PDB entry 6MCO | X-ray diffraction, 3.53 A resolution | chains H and L of the 6 polymer chains in the assembly

Chain H:
Protein: PGT124 Fab heavy chain
Source organism: Homo sapiens
Notes: antibody fragment or engineered binder
Chain sequence (236 residues; row label = number of the first residue in the row; a row labelled like 82A-82C holds insertion residues (82A, then the next letters in order)):
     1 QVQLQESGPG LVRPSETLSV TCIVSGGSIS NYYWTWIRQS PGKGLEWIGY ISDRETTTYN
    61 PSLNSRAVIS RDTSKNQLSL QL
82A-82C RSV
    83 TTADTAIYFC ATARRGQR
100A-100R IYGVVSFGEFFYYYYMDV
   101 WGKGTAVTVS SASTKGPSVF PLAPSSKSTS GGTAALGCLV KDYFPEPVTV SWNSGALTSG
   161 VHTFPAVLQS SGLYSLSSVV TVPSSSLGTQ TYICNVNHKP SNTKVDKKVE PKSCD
Disordered / not traced: 127, 212-215
Disulfides: Cys22-Cys92, Cys138-Cys194

Chain L:
Protein: PGT124 Fab light chain
Source organism: Homo sapiens
Notes: antibody fragment or engineered binder
Chain sequence (214 residues; numbered 6 to 213 plus 6 insertion-coded residues; the number before each row is that of its first residue; a row labelled like 67A-67C holds insertion residues (67A, then the next letters in order)):
     6 SYVSPLSVAL GETARISCGR QALGSRAVQW YQHKPGQAPI LLIYNNQDRP SGIPERFSGT
    66 PD
67A-67C INF
    68 GTTATLTISG VEVGDEADYY CHMWDSRS
95A-95C GFS
    96 WSFGGATRLT VLSQPKAAPS VTLFPPSSEE LQANKATLVC LISDFYPGAV TVAWKADSSP
   156 VKAGVETTTP SKQSNNKYAA SSYLSLTPEQ WKSHKSYSCQ VTHEGSTVEK TVAPTECS
Disordered / not traced: 211-213
Disulfides: Cys23-Cys88, Cys135-Cys194

Chain H / chain L interface:
Contacting residue pairs - 77 pairs, chain H then chain L:
  Gln39(H) - His38(L)  hydrogen bond
  Gly42(H) - Tyr7(L)
  Lys43(H) - Tyr7(L)
  Gly44(H) - Tyr87(L)
  Leu45(H) - His38(L)
  Leu45(H) - Pro44(L)  hydrophobic
  Leu45(H) - Tyr87(L)  hydrogen bond (backbone-side chain)
  Trp47(H) - Trp91(L)  hydrophobic
  Trp47(H) - Phe95B(L)  hydrophobic
  Trp47(H) - Trp96(L)
  Trp47(H) - Phe98(L)  hydrophobic
  Tyr50(H) - Phe95B(L)  hydrophobic
  Tyr50(H) - Trp96(L)  hydrophobic
  Thr58(H) - Trp96(L)
  Tyr59(H) - Trp96(L)
  Asn60(H) - Trp96(L)
  Pro61(H) - Trp96(L)
  Ile89(H) - Gly41(L)
  Phe91(H) - Gln42(L)
  Phe91(H) - Ala43(L)  hydrophobic
  Phe91(H) - Pro44(L)
  Arg100(H) - Ser30(L)
  Arg100(H) - Arg31(L)
  Arg100(H) - Asp67(L)  salt bridge
  Tyr100B(H) - Ser30(L)
  Tyr100B(H) - Ser93(L)
  Phe100K(H) - Ser30(L)
  Phe100K(H) - Trp91(L)
  Phe100K(H) - Asp92(L)
  Phe100K(H) - Ser93(L)
  Tyr100L(H) - Trp91(L)
  Tyr100M(H) - Ala32(L)  hydrophobic
  Tyr100M(H) - Gln34(L)
  Tyr100M(H) - Asn50(L)
  Tyr100M(H) - Trp91(L)  hydrophobic
  Tyr100N(H) - Phe95B(L)  hydrophobic
  Tyr100O(H) - Gln34(L)
  Tyr100O(H) - Tyr36(L)
  Tyr100O(H) - Leu46(L)  hydrophobic
  Tyr100O(H) - Tyr49(L)  hydrophobic
  Met100P(H) - Tyr36(L)  hydrogen bond (backbone-side chain)
  Met100P(H) - Leu46(L)
  Trp101(H) - Tyr36(L)  hydrophobic
  Trp101(H) - Pro44(L)
  Gly102(H) - Ala43(L)
  Phe120(H) - Ser122(L)
  Phe120(H) - Glu125(L)
  Leu122(H) - Phe119(L)  hydrophobic
  Ala123(H) - Phe119(L)
  Leu139(H) - Val134(L)  hydrophobic
  Lys141(H) - Glu125(L)  salt bridge
  Lys141(H) - Thr132(L)
  His162(H) - Ser138(L)  hydrogen bond
  His162(H) - Asp139(L)
  His162(H) - Gln168(L)  hydrogen bond
  His162(H) - Ala174(L)
  Phe164(H) - Leu136(L)  hydrophobic
  Phe164(H) - Ile137(L)
  Phe164(H) - Ser138(L)
  Phe164(H) - Ala174(L)  hydrophobic
  Phe164(H) - Ala175(L)
  Pro165(H) - Ser166(L)
  Pro165(H) - Ala174(L)
  Pro165(H) - Ser176(L)
  Ala166(H) - Thr163(L)
  Val167(H) - Glu161(L)
  Val167(H) - Thr162(L)
  Val167(H) - Thr163(L)
  Val167(H) - Ser176(L)
  Val167(H) - Tyr178(L)  hydrophobic
  Gln169(H) - Glu161(L)
  Gln169(H) - Ser180(L)  hydrogen bond
  Ser170(H) - Glu161(L)  hydrogen bond
  Ser175(H) - Tyr178(L)  hydrogen bond (backbone-side chain)
  Leu176(H) - Tyr178(L)
  Ser177(H) - Leu136(L)
  Val179(H) - Leu136(L)  hydrophobic
Also at the interface, not in a pair above, chain H (46 interface residues in all): Ile37, Gly49, Asp100Q, Lys103, Val140, Leu168, Lys207
Also at the interface, not in a pair above, chain L (45 interface residues in all): His89, Ser95C, Thr117, Glu124

Overview:
46 residues of chain H face 45 of chain L across their interface, with 8 hydrogen bonds and 2 salt bridges.
Polar pairs include Arg100(H)-Asp67(L), Lys141(H)-Glu125(L) and Gln39(H)-His38(L).
Here chain H is PGT124 Fab heavy chain and chain L is PGT124 Fab light chain, both from Homo sapiens. Entry
6MCO (Crystal structure of the B41 SOSIP.664 Env trimer with PGT124 and 35O22 Fabs, in P23 space ...) was
determined by X-ray diffraction (same publication as 6MDT and 6ME1).
